PDB entry 2ONS | X-ray diffraction, 1.55 A resolution | chain A

[Chain A]
Molecule: UPF0100 protein AF_0094
From: Archaeoglobus fulgidus DSM 4304
Reference sequence: O30142 (Y094_ARCFU); residues 32-342 here = UniProt positions 32-342
Amino-acid sequence (314 residues; numbered 29 to 342; the number before each row is that of its first residue):
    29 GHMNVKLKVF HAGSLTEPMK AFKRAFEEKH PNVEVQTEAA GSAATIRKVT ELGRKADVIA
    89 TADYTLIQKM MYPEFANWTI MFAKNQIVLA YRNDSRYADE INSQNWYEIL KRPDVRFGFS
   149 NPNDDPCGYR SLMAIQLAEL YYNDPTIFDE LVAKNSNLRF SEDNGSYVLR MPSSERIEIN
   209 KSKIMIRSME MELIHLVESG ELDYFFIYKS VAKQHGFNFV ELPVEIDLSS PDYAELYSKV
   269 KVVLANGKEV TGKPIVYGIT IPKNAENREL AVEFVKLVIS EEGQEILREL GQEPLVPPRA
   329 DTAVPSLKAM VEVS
Construct notes: cloning artifact (29-31)
Swiss-Prot annotation at these positions:
  - binding site (molybdate): Gly41, Ser42, Ser70, Asp153 to Cys155, Glu218, Tyr236
  - binding site (tungstate): Gly41, Ser42, Ser70, Asp153 to Cys155, Glu218, Tyr236
Bound ions: tungstate(VI)ion W: Asp153, Glu218; Mg2+: Glu167, Pro173, Asp177
Residues lining bound ligands: tungstate(VI)ion (WO4): Ala40, Gly41, Ser42, Leu43, Ala68, Gly69, Ser70, Ala90, Asp153, Pro154, Cys155, Met217, Glu218, Tyr236, Tyr285

[Summary]
Ligands of chain A: tungstate(VI)ion. The tungstate(VI)ion W site is built by Asp153 and Glu218. Glu167,
Pro173 and Asp177 form the Mg2+ site. From UniProt: 8 molybdate-binding residues and 8 tungstate-binding
residues.
Chain A is UPF0100 protein AF_0094 (Archaeoglobus fulgidus DSM 4304); the structure, Crystal structure of A.
fulgidus periplasmic binding protein ModA with bound tungstate, was determined by X-ray diffraction (same
publication as 2ONK and 2ONR).
